8HY0 - chains A and I of the 16 polymer chains in the assembly; structure by electron microscopy, 3.10 A resolution.

Chain A:
Protein: Histone H3
From: Xenopus laevis
Reference sequence: A0A310TTQ1 (A0A310TTQ1_XENLA); residues 1-135 here correspond to UniProt positions 2-136 (UniProt number = residue number + 1)
Sequence (135 residues; row label = number of the first residue in the row):
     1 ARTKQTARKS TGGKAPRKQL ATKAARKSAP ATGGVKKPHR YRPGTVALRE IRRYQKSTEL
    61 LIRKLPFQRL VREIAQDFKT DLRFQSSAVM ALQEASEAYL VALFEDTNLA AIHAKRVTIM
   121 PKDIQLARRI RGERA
Unresolved in the structure: 1-32, 135
Modified / non-standard residues: Lys36 (2-{[(2R)-2-amino-2-carboxyethyl]sulfanyl}-N,N,N-trimethylethanaminium; ML3)
Sequence notes: engineered mutation Ala110 (Cys111 in A0A310TTQ1)

Chain I:
Molecule: 352-nt DNA strand
Sequence (352 nucleotides; each row starts with the number of its first residue; numbers below 1 keep their minus sign (DG-8 is residue -8)):
    -8 GAATTCGATA TCGAGAATCC CGGTGCCGAG GCCGCTCAAT TGGTCGTAGA CAGCTCTAGC
    52 ACCGCTTAAA CGCACGTACG CGCTGTCCCC CGCGTTTTAA CCGCCAAGGG GATTACTCCC
   112 TAGTCTCCAG GCACGTGTCA GATATATACA TCCTGTGCAT GTATTGAAAG TACTGCCAGT
   172 TCTAGACTGG AGAATCCCGG TGCCGAGGCC GCTCAATTGG TCGTAGACAG CTCTAGCACC
   232 GCTTAAACGC ACGTACGCGC TGTCCCCCGC GTTTTAACCG CCAAGGGGAT TACTCCCTAG
   292 TCTCCAGGCA CGTGTCAGAT ATATACATCC TGTGCATGTA TTGAACAGCG AT
Unresolved in the structure: -8 to 163, 334-343

How chain A and chain I interact:
Contacting residue pairs - 21 pairs, chain A then chain I:
  Arg40(A) with DG260(I), hydrogen bond to the base; DC261(I), sugar contact
  Tyr41(A) with DG183(I), base contact; DA184(I), hydrogen bond to the sugar; DG260(I), sugar contact; DC261(I), phosphate contact
  Pro43(A) with DG260(I), sugar contact
  Gly44(A) with DC259(I), phosphate contact; DG260(I), hydrogen bond to the phosphate
  Val46(A) with DG260(I), hydrogen bond to the phosphate; DC261(I), phosphate contact
  Ala47(A) with DG260(I), hydrogen bond to the phosphate
  Arg49(A) with DA185(I), sugar contact
  Lys56(A) with DC187(I), salt bridge to the phosphate
  Arg63(A) with DC269(I), phosphate contact
  Lys64(A) with DC269(I), hydrogen bond to the phosphate
  Leu65(A) with DA268(I), sugar contact; DC269(I), hydrogen bond to the phosphate
  Pro66(A) with DA268(I), phosphate contact
  Arg69(A) with DA268(I), salt bridge to the phosphate
  Arg83(A) with DG277(I), sugar contact
Interface residues without a listed pair, chain A (18 interface residues in all): His39, Arg42, Thr45, Arg53
Interface residues without a listed pair, chain I (12 interface residues in all): DT186, DC270

Overview:
18 residues of chain A and 12 residues of chain I are in contact, with 7 hydrogen bonds and 2 salt bridges.
Among the polar pairs are Arg40(A)-DG260(I), Tyr41(A)-DA184(I) and Gly44(A)-DG260(I).
Here chain A is Histone H3 (Xenopus laevis) and chain I is a 352-nt DNA strand. Entry 8HY0 (Composite cryo-EM
structure of the histone deacetylase complex Rpd3S in complex with nucleosome) was determined by electron
microscopy together with 8HXX, 8HXY, 8HXZ and 8JHO from the same study.
